8SAN - chains E and G of the 12 polymer chains in the assembly; structure by electron microscopy, 4.60 A resolution (low resolution: residue-level contacts below are approximate; hydrogen-bond / salt-bridge calls are withheld).

Chain E:
Name: CH848.0836.10 gp120
Source organism: HIV-1 06TG.HT008
UniProtKB: A0A1W6IM54 (A0A1W6IM54_9HIV1); the construct lacks a stretch of the UniProt sequence and is renumbered around it, so the offset changes along the chain: 33-139 = UniProt 29-135; 150-188 = UniProt 136-174; 189-309 = UniProt 178-298; 312-321 = UniProt 299-308; 4 more segments
Amino-acid sequence (464 residues; each row starts with the number of its first residue; note: 22 numbers in that range are skipped by the numbering (no residue carries them; nothing is unmodelled there); a row labelled like 188B-188D holds insertion residues (188B, then the next letters in order)):
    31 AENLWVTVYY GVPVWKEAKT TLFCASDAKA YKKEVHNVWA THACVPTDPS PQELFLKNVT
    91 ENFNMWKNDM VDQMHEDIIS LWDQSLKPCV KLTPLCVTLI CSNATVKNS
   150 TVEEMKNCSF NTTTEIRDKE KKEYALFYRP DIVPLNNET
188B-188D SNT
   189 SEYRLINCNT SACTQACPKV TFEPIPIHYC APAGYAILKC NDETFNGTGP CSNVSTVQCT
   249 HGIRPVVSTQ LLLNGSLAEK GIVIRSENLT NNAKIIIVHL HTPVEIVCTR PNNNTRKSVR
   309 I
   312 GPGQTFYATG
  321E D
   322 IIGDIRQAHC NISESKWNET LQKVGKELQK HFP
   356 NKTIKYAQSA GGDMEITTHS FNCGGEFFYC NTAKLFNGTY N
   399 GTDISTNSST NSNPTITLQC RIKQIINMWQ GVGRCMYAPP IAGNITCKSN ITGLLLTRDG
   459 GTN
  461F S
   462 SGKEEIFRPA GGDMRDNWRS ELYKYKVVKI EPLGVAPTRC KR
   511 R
Not modelled in the structure: 399-411
Sequence notes: expression tag (31-32); conflict Cys201 (Val190 in A0A1W6IM54), Cys433 (Ala418 in A0A1W6IM54), Lys490 (Glu476 in A0A1W6IM54), Glu492 (Gln478 in A0A1W6IM54), Val496 (Ile482 in A0A1W6IM54), Arg500 (Gly486 in A0A1W6IM54), Cys501 (Ala487 in A0A1W6IM54)
Cystine bridges: Cys54-Cys74, Cys119-Cys205, Cys126-Cys196, Cys131-Cys157, Cys218-Cys247, Cys228-Cys239, Cys296-Cys331, Cys378-Cys445, Cys385-Cys418
Covalent attachments: N-acetylglucosamine (NAG) linked to Asn197; glycan linked to Asn262, Asn276

Chain G:
Name: VCR01 variable heavy chain
Source organism: Homo sapiens
Amino-acid sequence (224 residues; each row starts with the number of its first residue; a row labelled like 82A-82C holds insertion residues (82A, then the next letters in order)):
     1 QVQLVQSGGQ MKKPGESMRI SCRASGYEFI DCTLNWIRLA PGKRPEWMGW LK
   52A P
    53 RGGAVNYARP LQGRVTMTRD VYSDTAFLEL
82A-82C RSL
    83 TVDDTAVYFC TRGKNCDY
100A-100D NWDF
   101 EHWGRGTPVI VSSPSTKGPS VFPLAPSSKS TSGGTAALGC LVKDYFPEPV TVSWNSGALT
   161 SGVHTFPAVL QSSGLYSLSS VVTVPSSSLG TQTYICNVNH KPSNTKVDKK AEPKSC
Not modelled in the structure: 114-216
Cystine bridges: Cys22-Cys92, Cys32-Cys98

How chain E and chain G interact:
Residue-residue contacts (25; chain E residue first):
  Thr198(E) - Tyr74(G)
  Asn279(E) - Trp100B(G)
  Asn280(E) - Trp100B(G)
  Ala281(E) - Asn100A(G)
  Lys282(E) - Asp99(G)
  Ala365(E) - Val57(G)
  Gly366(E) - Gly55(G)
  Asp368(E) - Arg71(G)
  Ile371(E) - Gly54(G)
  Ile371(E) - Ala56(G)
  Asn425(E) - Tyr74(G)
  Trp427(E) - Arg53(G)
  Gln428(E) - Arg53(G)
  Gly429(E) - Tyr74(G)
  Val430(E) - Ile30(G)
  Val430(E) - Tyr74(G)
  Thr455(E) - Asn58(G)
  Asp457(E) - Asn58(G)
  Gly458(E) - Arg61(G)
  Gly459(E) - Trp47(G)
  Gly459(E) - Arg61(G)
  Thr460(E) - Arg61(G)
  Asn461(E) - Arg61(G)
  Ile467(E) - Arg61(G)
  Arg469(E) - Gln64(G)
Other interface residues (no listed pair), chain E (24 interface residues in all): His105, Gly367
Other interface residues (no listed pair), chain G (19 interface residues in all): Glu46, Trp50, Tyr59, Pro62

In short:
24 residues of chain E face 19 of chain G across their interface. N-acetylglucosamine is covalently linked to
Asn197(E).
Chain E is CH848.0836.10 gp120 (HIV-1 06TG.HT008) and chain G is VCR01 variable heavy chain (Homo sapiens);
the structure, CryoEM structure of VRC01-CH848.0836.10, was determined by electron microscopy (same
publication as 8SAL, 8SAQ, 8SAR, 8SAS, 8SAT, 8SAU and 9 further entries).
